PDB entry 2QJK | X-ray diffraction, 3.10 A resolution | chains D and F of the 6 polymer chains in the assembly

== Chain D ==
Protein: Cytochrome b
Source organism: Rhodobacter sphaeroides
UniProtKB: Q02761 (CYB_RHOSH); residues 3-430 here = UniProt positions 3-430
Sequence (428 residues; each row starts with the number of its first residue):
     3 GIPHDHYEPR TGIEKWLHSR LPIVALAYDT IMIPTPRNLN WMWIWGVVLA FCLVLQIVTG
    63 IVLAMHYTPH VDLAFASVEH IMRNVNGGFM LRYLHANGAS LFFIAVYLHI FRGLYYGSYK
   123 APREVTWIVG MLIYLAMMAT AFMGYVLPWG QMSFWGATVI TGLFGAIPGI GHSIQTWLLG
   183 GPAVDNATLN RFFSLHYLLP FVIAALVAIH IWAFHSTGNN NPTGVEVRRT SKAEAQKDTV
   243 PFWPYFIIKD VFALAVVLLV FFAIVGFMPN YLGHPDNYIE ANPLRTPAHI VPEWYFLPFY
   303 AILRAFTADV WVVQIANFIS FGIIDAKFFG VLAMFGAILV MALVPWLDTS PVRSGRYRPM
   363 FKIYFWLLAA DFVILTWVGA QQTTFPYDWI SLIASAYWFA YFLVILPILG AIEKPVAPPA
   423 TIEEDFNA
Construct notes: engineered mutation Arg287 (Ser in Q02761)
Curated features (UniProtKB/Swiss-Prot):
  - binding site (heme b): His97, His111, His198, His212
Ion coordination: heme Fe site 1: His97, His198; heme Fe site 2: His111, His212
Ligand contacts:
  - ANJ ((2R,3S,6S,7R,8R)-3-{[3-(formylamino)-2-hydroxybenzoyl]amino}-8-hexyl-2,6-dimethyl-4,9-dioxo-1,5-dioxonan-7-yl (2S)-2-methylbutanoate): Ala29, Thr32, Thr37, Leu41, Trp45, Ile46, Gly48, Val49, Ala52, Val56, Ala206, Val209, Ile213, Phe216, His217, Asn221, Phe244, Phe248, Ile249, Asp252
  - 2-O-octyl-beta-D-glucopyranose (BGL): Val262, Ile266, Phe269, Met270
  - heme (HEM), molecule 1: Trp45, Gly48, Val49, Leu51, Ala52, Phe104, Val108, His111, Ile112, Arg114, Ser120, Arg125, Thr128, Trp129, Gly132, Met133, Ile135, Tyr136, Met139, Ile205, Val209, His212, Phe216, Thr219, Gly220, Asn221, Asn222
  - heme (HEM), molecule 2: Gln58, Ile59, Gly62, Ile63, Leu65, Ala66, Tyr69, Val80, Arg94, His97, Ala98, Ala101, Phe104, Thr142, Ala143, Gly146, Tyr147, Leu149, Pro150, Phe195, His198, Tyr199, Pro202, Ile205, Tyr297
  - lauryl oleyl phosphatidyl ethanolamine (LOP; (1R)-2-{[(R)-(2-aminoethoxy)(hydroxy)phosphoryl]oxy}-1-[(dodecanoyloxy)methyl]ethyl (9Z)-octadec-9-enoate): Met44, Trp47, Asn99, Ser102, Leu103, Ile106, Leu110, Phe113, Arg114, Tyr117, Tyr118, Val262, Phe263, Ile266, Leu274, Trp296, Arg358, Phe367, Trp368, Phe374, Val375, Thr378
  - stigmatellin a (SMA): Leu137, Met140, Ala141, Phe144, Met145, Met154, Gly158, Val161, Ile162, Phe166, Leu180, Phe194, Leu197, Ile292, Val293, Pro294, Glu295, Phe298, Phe301, Tyr302, Leu305, Met336, Phe337, Ile340

== Chain F ==
Protein: Ubiquinol-cytochrome c reductase iron-sulfur subunit
Source organism: Rhodobacter sphaeroides
Notes: EC 1.10.2.2
UniProtKB: Q02762 (UCRI_RHOSH); residue numbers follow UniProt; this construct covers 9-187
Sequence (179 residues; numbered 9 to 187; the number before each row is that of its first residue):
     9 GTRRDFLYYA TAGAGAVATG AAVWPLINQM NPSADVQALA SIFVDVSSVE PGVQLTVKFL
    69 GKPIFIRRRT EADIELGRSV QLGQLVDTNA RNANIDAGAE ATDQNRTLDE AGEWLVMWGV
   129 CTHLGCSPIG GVSGDFGGWF CPCHGSHYDS AGRIRKGPAP ENLPIPLAKF IDETTIQLG
Construct notes: engineered mutation Ser135 (Val in Q02762)
Curated features (UniProtKB/Swiss-Prot):
  - binding site ([2Fe-2S] cluster): Cys129, His131, Cys149, His152
Disulfides: Cys134-Cys151
Ion coordination: 2Fe-2S cluster Fe: Cys129, His131, Cys149, His152
Ligand contacts: 2Fe-2S cluster (FES): Cys129, His131, Leu132, Gly133, Cys134, Cys149, Cys151, His152, Gly153, Ser154, Pro166

== Interface between chain D and chain F ==
Contacting residue pairs - 14 pairs, chain D then chain F:
  Val60(D) with Leu34(F), hydrophobic
  Val64(D) with Leu34(F), hydrophobic; Gln37(F)
  Met67(D) with Gln37(F)
  His68(D) with Gln37(F), hydrogen bond
  His82(D) with Asp43(F)
  Asn86(D) with Ser41(F); Ala42(F), hydrogen bond (backbone-backbone); Asp43(F)
  Val87(D) with Gln37(F)
  Asn88(D) with Asn36(F), hydrogen bond (side chain-backbone); Gln37(F); Asn39(F), hydrogen bond (side chain-backbone); Pro40(F)
Other interface residues (no listed pair), chain D (9 interface residues in all): Leu93
Other interface residues (no listed pair), chain F (9 interface residues in all): Met38

== In short ==
The chain D/chain F interface involves 9 residues from each chain, with 4 hydrogen bonds. Polar pairs include
His68(D)-Gln37(F), Asn88(D)-Asn36(F) and Asn88(D)-Asn39(F). Ligands of chain D:
2-O-octyl-beta-D-glucopyranose, heme, stigmatellin a, lauryl oleyl phosphatidyl ethanolamine and compound ANJ.
Chain F binds 2Fe-2S cluster.
Here chain D is Cytochrome b and chain F is Ubiquinol-cytochrome c reductase iron-sulfur subunit, both from
Rhodobacter sphaeroides. Entry 2QJK (Crystal Structure Analysis of mutant rhodobacter sphaeroides bc1 with
stigmatellin and antimycin) was determined by X-ray diffraction together with 2QJP and 2QJY from the same
study.
